1HXL - chains B and D of the 4 polymer chains in the assembly; structure by X-ray diffraction, 1.80 A resolution.

# Chain B
Molecule: Streptavidin
Source organism: Streptomyces avidinii
Reference sequence: P22629 (SAV_STRAV); residues 11-139 here correspond to UniProt positions 1-129 (UniProt number = residue number - 10)
Sequence (129 residues; numbered 11 to 139; the number before each row is that of its first residue):
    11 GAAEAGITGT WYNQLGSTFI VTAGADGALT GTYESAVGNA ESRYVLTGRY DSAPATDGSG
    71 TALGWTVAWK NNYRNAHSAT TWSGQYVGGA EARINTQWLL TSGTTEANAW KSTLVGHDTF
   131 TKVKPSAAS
Not modelled in the structure: 11-15, 135-139

# Chain D
Molecule: MP-2
Notes: engineered mutation(s): V10A
Sequence (14 residues; row label = number of the first residue in the row):
     1 RCCHPQCGMA EECR
Not modelled in the structure: 14
Cystine bridges: C2-C7, C3-C13

# Chain B / chain D interface
Contacting residue pairs - 20 pairs, chain B then chain D:
  L25(B) with C7(D)
  S27(B) with Q6(D), hydrogen bond (side chain-backbone); G8(D)
  S45(B) with G8(D); M9(D)
  N49(B) with A10(D)
  S52(B) with M9(D)
  Y54(B) with P5(D)
  W79(B) with H4(D); P5(D), hydrophobic; Q6(D)
  R84(B) with M9(D); A10(D), hydrogen bond (side chain-backbone); E11(D); E12(D), salt bridge
  S88(B) with H4(D), hydrogen bond
  T90(B) with Q6(D), hydrogen bond
  W92(B) with Q6(D)
  W108(B) with Q6(D)
  L110(B) with Q6(D)
Also at the interface, not in a pair above, chain B (17 interface residues in all): G26, Y83, A86, D128

# Summary
17 residues of chain B face 9 of chain D across their interface, with 4 hydrogen bonds and 1 salt bridge.
Polar pairs include R84(B)-E12(D), S27(B)-Q6(D) and R84(B)-A10(D).
Chain B is Streptavidin (Streptomyces avidinii) and chain D is MP-2; the structure, Miniprotein mp-2 (V10A)
complex with streptavidin, was determined by X-ray diffraction.
